7SGR - chains J and L of the 12 polymer chains in the assembly; structure by electron microscopy, 2.90 A resolution.

Chain J:
Protein: Alpha-hemolysin translocation ATP-binding protein HlyB
From: Escherichia coli CFT073
UniProt: Q8FDZ8 (HLYB_ECOL6); numbering as in UniProt (aligned over 1-707)
Amino-acid sequence (707 residues; row label = number of the first residue in the row):
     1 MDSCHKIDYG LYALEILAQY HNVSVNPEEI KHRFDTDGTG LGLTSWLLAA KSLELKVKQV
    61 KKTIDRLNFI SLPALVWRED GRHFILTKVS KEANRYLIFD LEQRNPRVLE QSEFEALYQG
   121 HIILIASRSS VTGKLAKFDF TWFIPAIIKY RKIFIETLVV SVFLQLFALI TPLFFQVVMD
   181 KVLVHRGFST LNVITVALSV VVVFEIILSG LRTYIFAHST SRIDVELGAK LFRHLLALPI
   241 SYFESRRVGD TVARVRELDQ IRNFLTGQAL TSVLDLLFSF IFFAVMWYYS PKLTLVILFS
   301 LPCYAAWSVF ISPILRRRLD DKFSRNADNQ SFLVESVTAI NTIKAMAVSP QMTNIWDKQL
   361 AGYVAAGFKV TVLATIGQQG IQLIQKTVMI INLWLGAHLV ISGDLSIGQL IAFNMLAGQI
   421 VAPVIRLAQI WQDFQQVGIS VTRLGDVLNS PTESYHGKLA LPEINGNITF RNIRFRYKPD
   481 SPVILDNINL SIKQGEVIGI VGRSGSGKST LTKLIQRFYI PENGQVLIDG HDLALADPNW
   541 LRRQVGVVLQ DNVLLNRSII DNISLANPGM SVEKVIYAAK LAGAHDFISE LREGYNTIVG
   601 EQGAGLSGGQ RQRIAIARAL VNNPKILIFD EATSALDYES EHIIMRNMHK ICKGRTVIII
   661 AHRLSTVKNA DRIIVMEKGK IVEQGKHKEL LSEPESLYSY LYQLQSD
Disordered / not traced: 1-136, 707
Residues lining bound ligands:
  - 6OU ([(2R)-1-[2-azanylethoxy(oxidanyl)phosphoryl]oxy-3-hexadecanoyloxy-propan-2-yl] (Z)-octadec-9-enoate), molecule 1: Ile147, Arg151, Phe154, Ile155, Leu158, Phe216, Thr220, Ile223, Leu265, Leu270
  - 6OU, molecule 2: Lys181, Val193, Ala197
  - 6OU, molecule 3: Asn192, Val196, Ser199
  - 6OU, molecule 4: Thr195, Ser199, Val203
  - 6OU, molecule 5: Val203, Ile207, Leu211
  - 6OU, molecule 6: Ile207, Gly210, Leu211, Tyr214
  - 6OU, molecule 7: Leu276, Leu301, Tyr304, Ala305, Ser308, Ser312, Val424, Leu427, Trp431, Phe434, Gln435
  - 6OU, molecule 8: Cys303, Ala306, Trp307, Phe310, Val372, Ile376, Gln379, Gly380, Leu383, Ile384
Curated features (UniProtKB/Swiss-Prot):
  - active site: His83
  - binding site (ATP): Gly502 to Ser509

Chain L:
Protein: Membrane fusion protein (MFP) family protein, Hemolysin secretion protein D, chromosomal
From: Escherichia coli CFT073
UniProt: chimeric construct of A0A0H2VCZ1, P09986: residues 1-240 from A0A0H2VCZ1 (A0A0H2VCZ1_ECOL6) positions 1-240 (same numbers); residues 241-356 from P09986 positions 363-478 (UniProt number = residue number + 122)
Amino-acid sequence (356 residues; numbered 1 to 356; the number before each row is that of its first residue):
     1 MKTWLMGFSE FLLRYKLVWS ETWKIRKQLD TPVREKDENE FLPAHLELIE TPVSRRPRLV
    61 AYFIMGFLVI AVILSVLGQV EIVATANGKL TLSGRSKEIK PIENSIVKEI IVKEGESVRK
   121 GDVLLKLTAL GAEADTLKTQ SSLLQTRLEQ TRYQILSRSI ELNKLPELKL PDEPYFQNVS
   181 EEEVLRLTSL IKEQFSTWQN QKYQKELNLD KKRAERLTIL ARINRYENLS RVEKSRLDDF
   241 DDTLEVTALV QNKDIGFINV GQNAIIKVEA FPYTRYGYLV GKVKNINLDA IEDQKLGLVF
   301 NVIVSVEEND LSTGNKHIPL SSGMAVTAEI KTGMRSVISY LLSPLEESVT ESLHER
Disordered / not traced: 1-8, 78-356
Residues lining bound ligands:
  - 6OU ([(2R)-1-[2-azanylethoxy(oxidanyl)phosphoryl]oxy-3-hexadecanoyloxy-propan-2-yl] (Z)-octadec-9-enoate), molecule 1: Arg56, Pro57, Val60
  - 6OU, molecule 2: Ala71, Val72, Ser75

Interface between chain J and chain L:
Contacting residue pairs (46):
  Asp139(J) with Arg14(L), salt bridge
  Phe140(J) with Tyr15(L)
  Thr141(J) with Val18(L)
  Ile144(J) with Val18(L), hydrophobic; Trp19(L), hydrophobic; Thr22(L)
  Pro145(J) with Leu29(L)
  Ile148(J) with Trp19(L), hydrophobic; Thr22(L); Trp23(L), hydrophobic
  Lys149(J) with Leu29(L); Thr31(L); Ile49(L)
  Tyr150(J) with Ile49(L), hydrogen bond (side chain-backbone)
  Arg151(J) with Trp23(L); Arg26(L); Asp30(L), salt bridge
  Lys152(J) with Asp30(L), salt bridge
  Glu156(J) with Arg58(L), salt bridge; Tyr62(L), hydrogen bond
  Val159(J) with Met65(L), hydrophobic
  Val160(J) with Met65(L), hydrophobic
  Phe163(J) with Met65(L), hydrophobic; Leu68(L), hydrophobic; Val69(L), hydrophobic
  Phe167(J) with Ile64(L), hydrophobic; Leu68(L), hydrophobic
  Phe204(J) with Ile64(L), hydrophobic; Phe67(L), hydrophobic
  Ile207(J) with Ile64(L), hydrophobic
  Leu208(J) with Ala61(L), hydrophobic
  Leu211(J) with Pro57(L); Val60(L), hydrophobic; Ala61(L)
  His218(J) with Thr51(L); Pro52(L); Val53(L)
  Arg222(J) with Leu48(L); Ile49(L), hydrogen bond (side chain-backbone); Glu50(L); Thr51(L); Pro52(L)
  Val225(J) with His45(L); Leu48(L), hydrophobic; Ile49(L), hydrophobic
  Arg233(J) with His45(L)
Also at the interface, not in a pair above, chain J (30 interface residues in all): Ile147, Ile153, Tyr214, Ile215, Ser219, Glu226, Ala229
Also at the interface, not in a pair above, chain L (29 interface residues in all): Lys27, Phe63

Summary:
Chain J and chain L form an interface of 30 and 29 residues respectively, with 3 hydrogen bonds and 4 salt
bridges. Polar pairs include Asp139(J)-Arg14(L), Arg151(J)-Asp30(L) and Lys152(J)-Asp30(L). One compound 6OU
molecule is bound between chain J and chain L.
Chain J is Alpha-hemolysin translocation ATP-binding protein HlyB and chain L is Membrane fusion protein (MFP)
family protein, Hemolysin secretion protein D, chromosomal, both from Escherichia coli CFT073; the structure,
Structure of hemolysin A secretion system HlyB/D complex, was determined by electron microscopy (same
publication as 8DCK).
